PDB entry 2C98 | X-ray diffraction, 1.90 A resolution | chain A

# Chain A
Name: Psp operon transcriptional activator
From: Escherichia coli
Notes: fragment: aaa domain, residues 1-265
UniProtKB: P37344 (PSPF_ECOLI); residues 1-265 here = UniProt positions 1-265
Sequence (265 residues; each row starts with the number of its first residue):
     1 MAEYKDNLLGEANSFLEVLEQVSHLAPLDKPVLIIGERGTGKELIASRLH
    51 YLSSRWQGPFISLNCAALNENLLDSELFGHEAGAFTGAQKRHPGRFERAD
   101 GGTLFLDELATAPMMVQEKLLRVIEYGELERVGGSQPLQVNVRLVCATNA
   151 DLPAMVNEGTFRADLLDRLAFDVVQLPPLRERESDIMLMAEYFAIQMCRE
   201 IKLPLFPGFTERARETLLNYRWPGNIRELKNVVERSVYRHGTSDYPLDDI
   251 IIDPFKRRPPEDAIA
Disordered / not traced: 1-7, 83-88, 259-265
Ligand contacts: ADP (adenosine-5'-diphosphate): L8, L9, F15, E37, R38, G39, T40, G41, K42, E43, L44, D107, R182, M189, I226, R227
Swiss-Prot annotation at these positions:
  - binding site (ATP): G36 to E43, A99 to E108

# Summary
Ligands of chain A: ADP. UniProt lists 18 ATP-binding residues.
Chain A is Psp operon transcriptional activator (Escherichia coli); the structure, Structural basis of the
nucleotide driven conformational changes in the AAA domain of transcription activator PspF, was determined by
X-ray diffraction, deposited together with 2C96, 2C99 and 2C9C.
